PDB entry 7YR4 | electron microscopy, 4.12 A resolution (low resolution: residue-level contacts below are approximate; hydrogen-bond / salt-bridge calls are withheld) | chains A and D

[Chain A]
Molecule: Angiotensin-converting enzyme 2
Organism: Homo sapiens
Notes: EC 3.4.17.23, 3.4.17.-
Reference sequence: Q9BYF1 (ACE2_HUMAN); residues 19-615 here = UniProt positions 19-615
Chain sequence (603 residues; numbered 19 to 621; the number before each row is that of its first residue):
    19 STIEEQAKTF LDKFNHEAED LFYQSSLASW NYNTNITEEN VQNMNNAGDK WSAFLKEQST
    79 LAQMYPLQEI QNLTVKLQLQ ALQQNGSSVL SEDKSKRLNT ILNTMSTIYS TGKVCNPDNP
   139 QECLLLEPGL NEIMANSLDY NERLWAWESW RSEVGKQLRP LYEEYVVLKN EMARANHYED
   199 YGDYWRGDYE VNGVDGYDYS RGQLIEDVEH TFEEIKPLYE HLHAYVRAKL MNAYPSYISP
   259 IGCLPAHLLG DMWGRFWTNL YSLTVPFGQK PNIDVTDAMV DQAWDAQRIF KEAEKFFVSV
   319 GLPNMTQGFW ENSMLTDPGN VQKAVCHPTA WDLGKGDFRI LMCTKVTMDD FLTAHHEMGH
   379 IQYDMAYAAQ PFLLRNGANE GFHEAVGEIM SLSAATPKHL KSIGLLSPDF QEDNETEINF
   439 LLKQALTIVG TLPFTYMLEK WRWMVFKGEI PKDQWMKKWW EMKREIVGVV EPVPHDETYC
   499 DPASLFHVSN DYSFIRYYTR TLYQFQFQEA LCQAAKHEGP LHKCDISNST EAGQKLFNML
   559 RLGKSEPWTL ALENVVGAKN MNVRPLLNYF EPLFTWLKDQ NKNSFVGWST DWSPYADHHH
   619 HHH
Not modelled in the structure: 611-621
Construct notes: expression tag (616-621)
Disulfides: C133-C141, C344-C361, C530-C542
Swiss-Prot annotation at these positions:
  - region (Interaction with SARS-CoV spike glycoprotein): D30 to Y41, M82 to P84, K353 to R357
  - active site: E375 (Proton acceptor), H505 (Proton donor)
  - binding site (chloride): R169, W477, K481
  - binding site (substrate): R273, H345, P346, Y515
  - binding site (Zn(2+)): H374, H378, E402
  - glycosylation (N-linked (GlcNAc...) asparagine): N53, N90, N103, N322, N432, N546
  - mutagenesis: S19 (S19P: Increases slightly the interaction with RBD domain of SARS-CoV-2 spike protein), Q24 to K26 (Slightly inhibits interaction with SARS-CoV spike glycoprotein), Q24 (Q24T: Increases slightly the interaction with RBD domain of SARS-CoV-2 spike protein), A25 (A25V: Increases slightly the interaction with RBD domain of SARS-CoV-2 spike protein), T27 (T27Y: Increases slightly the interaction with RBD domain of SARS-CoV-2 spike protein. In sACE2.v2.2; increases interaction with RBD domain of SARS-CoV-2 spike protein ...), L29 (L29F: Increases slightly the interaction with RBD domain of SARS-CoV-2 spike protein), K31 (K31D: Abolishes interaction with SARS-CoV spike glycoprotein; K31Y: Increases slightly the interaction with RBD domain of SARS-CoV-2 spike protein), N33 (N33D: Increases slightly the interaction with RBD domain of SARS-CoV-2 spike protein), H34 (H34A: Increases slightly the interaction with RBD domain of SARS-CoV-2 spike protein), E37 (E37A: No effect on interaction with SARS-CoV spike glycoprotein), D38 (D38A: No effect on interaction with SARS-CoV spike glycoprotein), L39 (L39R: Increases slightly the interaction with RBD domain of SARS-CoV-2 spike protein), 48 further mutagenesis entries in UniProt

[Chain D]
Molecule: Spike glycoprotein
Organism: Severe acute respiratory syndrome coronavirus 2
Reference sequence: P0DTC2 (SPIKE_SARS2); residue numbers follow UniProt; this construct covers 334-528
Chain sequence (195 residues; each row starts with the number of its first residue):
   334 NLCPFHEVFN ATRFASVYAW NRKRISNCVA DYSVLYNFAP FFAFKCYGVS PTKLNDLCFT
   394 NVYADSFVIR GNEVSQIAPG QTGNIADYNY KLPDDFTGCV IAWNSNKLDS KVSGNYNYLY
   454 RLFRKSKLKP FERDISTEIY QAGNKPCNGV AGFNCYFPLQ SYGFRPTYGV GHQPYRVVVL
   514 SFELLHAPAT VCGPK
Construct notes: variant H339 (Gly in P0DTC2), F371 (Ser in P0DTC2), P373 (Ser in P0DTC2), F375 (Ser in P0DTC2), A376 (Thr in P0DTC2), N405 (Asp in P0DTC2), S408 (Arg in P0DTC2), N417 (Lys in P0DTC2), K440 (Asn in P0DTC2), S446 (Gly in P0DTC2), K460 (Asn in P0DTC2), N477 (Ser in P0DTC2), K478 (Thr in P0DTC2), A484 (Glu in P0DTC2), R498 (Gln in P0DTC2), Y501 (Asn in P0DTC2), H505 (Tyr in P0DTC2)
Disulfides: C336-C361, C379-C432, C391-C525, C480-C488
Swiss-Prot annotation at these positions:
  - region: N448 to F456 (Immunodominant HLA epitope recognized by the CD8+)
  - glycosylation: N343 (N-linked (GlcNAc...) (complex) asparagine)
  - natural variant: H339 (G339H: In strain: Omicron/BA.2.75, Omicron/XBB.1.5 and 1 more; this construct carries the variant), R346 (R346K: In strain: Mu/B.1.621; R346T: In strain: Omicron/BQ.1.1, Omicron/XBB.1.5 and 1 more), L368 (L368I: In strain: Omicron/XBB.1.5, Omicron/EG.5.1), F371 (S371F: In strain: Omicron/BA.2, Omicron/BA.2.12.1 and 6 more; this construct carries the variant), P373 (S373P: In strain: Omicron/BA.1, Omicron/BA.2 and 7 more; this construct carries the variant), F375 (S375F: In strain: Omicron/BA.1, Omicron/BA.2 and 7 more; this construct carries the variant), A376 (T376A: In strain: Omicron/BA.2, Omicron/BA.2.12.1 and 5 more; this construct carries the variant), N405 (D405N: In strain: Omicron/BA.2, Omicron/BA.2.12.1 and 6 more; this construct carries the variant), S408 (R408S: In strain: Omicron/BA.2, Omicron/BA.2.12.1 and 6 more; this construct carries the variant), N417 (K417N: In strain: Beta/B.1.351, Omicron/BA.1 and 8 more; this construct carries the variant), K440 (N440K: In strain: Omicron/BA.1, Omicron/BA.2 and 7 more; this construct carries the variant), K444 (K444T: In strain: Omicron/BQ.1.1), 16 further natural variant entries in UniProt
  - mutagenesis: N343 (N343Q: Reduced viral infectivity), L452 (L452R: Increased resistance to neutralizing antibodies. Decreases HLA binding to NF9 epitope. Increased binding affinity to human ACE2), Y453 (Y453F: Decreased HLA binding to NF9 epitope. Increased binding affinity to human ACE2), A475 (A475V: Increased resistance to neutralizing antibodies), V483 (V483A: Increased resistance to neutralizing antibodies), F490 (F490L: Increased resistance to neutralizing antibodies and human covalescent sera neutralization), Q493 (Q493N: Reduced host ACE2-binding affinity in vitro; Q493Y: Reduced host ACE2-binding affinity in vitro), H519 (H519P: Increased resistance to human covalescent sera neutralization)

[Interface between chain A and chain D]
Contacting residue pairs - 23 pairs, chain A then chain D:
  Q24(A) - A475(D)
  Q24(A) - N477(D)
  Q24(A) - N487(D)
  H34(A) - Y453(D)
  H34(A) - Q493(D)
  D38(A) - Q493(D)
  Y41(A) - R498(D)
  Y41(A) - T500(D)
  Y41(A) - Y501(D)
  Q42(A) - Y449(D)
  Q42(A) - R498(D)
  L79(A) - F486(D)
  Y83(A) - Y489(D)
  T324(A) - V503(D)
  F327(A) - G502(D)
  N330(A) - T500(D)
  K353(A) - R403(D)
  K353(A) - G496(D)
  K353(A) - Y501(D)
  K353(A) - H505(D)
  G354(A) - G502(D)
  G354(A) - H505(D)
  R357(A) - T500(D)
Interface residues without a listed pair, chain A (20 interface residues in all): E23, T27, F28, K31, E35, L45, D355
Interface residues without a listed pair, chain D (20 interface residues in all): L455, F456, Y473, F490

[Summary]
Chain A and chain D each contribute 20 residues to their interface. UniProt lists active-site residues E375(A)
and H505(A), 3 chloride-binding residues, 4 substrate-binding residues and 3 Zn2+-binding residues on chain A.
Here chain A is Angiotensin-converting enzyme 2 (Homo sapiens) and chain D is Spike glycoprotein (Severe acute
respiratory syndrome coronavirus 2). Entry 7YR4 (SARS-CoV-2 BA.2.75 S Trimer in complex with ACE2(interface))
was determined by electron microscopy.
